Entry 5ZMV (X-ray diffraction, 3.30 A resolution); this record covers chain A.

== Chain A ==
Molecule: Sarcoplasmic/endoplasmic reticulum calcium ATPase 1
Organism: Oryctolagus cuniculus
Notes: EC 3.6.3.8
UniProt: P04191 (AT2A1_RABIT), isoform P04191-2; residue numbers follow UniProt; this construct covers 1-994
Chain sequence (1000 residues; each row starts with the number of its first residue; numbers below 1 keep their minus sign (Ser-5 is residue -5)):
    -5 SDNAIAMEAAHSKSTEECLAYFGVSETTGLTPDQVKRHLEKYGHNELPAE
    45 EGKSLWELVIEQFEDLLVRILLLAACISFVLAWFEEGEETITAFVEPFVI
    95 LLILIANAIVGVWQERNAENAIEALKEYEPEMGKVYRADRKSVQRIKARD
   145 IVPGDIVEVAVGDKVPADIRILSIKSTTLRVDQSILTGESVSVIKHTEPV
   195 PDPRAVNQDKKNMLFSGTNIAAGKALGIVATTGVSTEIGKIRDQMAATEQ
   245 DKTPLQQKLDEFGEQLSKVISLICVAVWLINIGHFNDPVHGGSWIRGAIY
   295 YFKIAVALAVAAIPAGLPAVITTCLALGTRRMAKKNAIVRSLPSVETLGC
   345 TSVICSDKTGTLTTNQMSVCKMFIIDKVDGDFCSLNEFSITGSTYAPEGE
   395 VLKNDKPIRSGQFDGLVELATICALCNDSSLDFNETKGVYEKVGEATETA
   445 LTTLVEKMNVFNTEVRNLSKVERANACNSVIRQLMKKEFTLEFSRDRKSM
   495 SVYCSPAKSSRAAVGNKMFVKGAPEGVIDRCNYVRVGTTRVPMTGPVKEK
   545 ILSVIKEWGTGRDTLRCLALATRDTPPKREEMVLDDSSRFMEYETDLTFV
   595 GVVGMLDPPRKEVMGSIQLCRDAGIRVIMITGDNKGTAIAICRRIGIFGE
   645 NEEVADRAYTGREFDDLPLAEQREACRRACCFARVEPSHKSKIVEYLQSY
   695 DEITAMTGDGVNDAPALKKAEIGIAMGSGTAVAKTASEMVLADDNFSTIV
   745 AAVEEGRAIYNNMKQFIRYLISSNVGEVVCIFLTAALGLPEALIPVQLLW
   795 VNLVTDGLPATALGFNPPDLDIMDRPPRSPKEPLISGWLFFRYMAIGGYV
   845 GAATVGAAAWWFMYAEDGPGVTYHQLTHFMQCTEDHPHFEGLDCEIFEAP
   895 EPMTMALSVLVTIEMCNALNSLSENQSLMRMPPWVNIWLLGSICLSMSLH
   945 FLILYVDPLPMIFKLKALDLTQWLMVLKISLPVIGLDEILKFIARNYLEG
Disordered / not traced: -5
Differences from the reference sequence: expression tag (-5 to 0); engineered mutation Ala309 (Glu in P04191)
Curated features (UniProtKB/Swiss-Prot):
  - region (Interaction with PLN): Ile788 to Gly808, Trp932 to Leu943
  - active site: Asp351 (4-aspartylphosphate intermediate)
  - binding site (Ca(2+)): Val304, Ala305, Ile307, Asn768, Glu771, Asn796, Thr799, Asp800, Glu908
  - binding site (Mg(2+)): Asp351, Thr353, Asp703
  - binding site (ATP): Thr353, Glu442, Arg489, Lys515, Arg560, Thr625, Gly626, Asp627, Arg678, Lys684, Asn706
  - modified residue: Thr441 (Phosphothreonine), Thr569 (Phosphothreonine), Ser581 (Phosphoserine)
  - mutagenesis: Pro789 (P789L: Almost complete loss of Ca(2+) transport activity because of reduced Ca(2+) affinity), Cys876 (C876A: Loss of ATP-dependent Ca(2+)transport), Cys888 (C888A: Loss of ATP-dependent Ca(2+)transport)
Disulfide bonds: Cys876-Cys888
Ion coordination: Na+: Gln244, Leu711, Lys712, Glu732
Residues lining bound ligands:
  - phosphatidylethanolamine (PTY), molecule 1: Ile97, Asn101, Val104, Gln108, Pro312, Ala313, Thr316
  - phosphatidylethanolamine (PTY), molecule 2: Leu273, Ile274, Asn275, Ala780, Leu781, Gly782
  - phosphatidylethanolamine (PTY), molecule 3: Ser921, Met923, Glu982, Phe986, Arg989, Asn990
  - thapsigargin (TG1; octanoic acid [3S-[3alpha, 3abeta, 4alpha, 6beta, 6abeta, 7beta, 8alpha(Z), 9balpha]]-6-(acetyloxy)-2,3,-3a,4,5,6,6a,7,8,9b-decahydro-3,3a-dihydroxy-3,6,9-trimethyl-8-[(2-methyl-1-oxo-2-butenyl)ox y]-2-oxo-4-(1-oxobutoxy)-azuleno[4,5-b]furan-7-yl ester): Leu253, Glu255, Phe256, Gln259, Leu260, Val263, Ala306, Ile761, Ile765, Asn768, Val769, Val772, Phe776, Leu828, Ile829, Phe834, Tyr837, Met838

== Summary ==
Bound to chain A: thapsigargin and 3 copies of phosphatidylethanolamine. Gln244, Leu711, Lys712 and Glu732
coordinate Na+. Curated annotation (UniProt) lists active-site residue Asp351, 9 Ca2+-binding residues, 3
Mg2+-binding residues and 11 ATP-binding residues.
Chain A is Sarcoplasmic/endoplasmic reticulum calcium ATPase 1 (Oryctolagus cuniculus); the structure, Crystal
structure of the E309A mutant of SR Ca2+-ATPase in E2(TG), was determined by X-ray diffraction together with
5ZMW from the same study.
